Entry 6P1L (X-ray diffraction, 2.80 A resolution); this record covers chains A and C.

# Chain A (and C)
Molecule: Epidermal growth factor receptor
Organism: Homo sapiens
Notes: EC 2.7.10.1; chain C of this document is another copy of the same molecule, construct and numbering; everything in this record applies to it too
UniProtKB: P00533 (EGFR_HUMAN); numbering as in UniProt (aligned over 696-1022)
Chain sequence (327 residues; numbered 696 to 1022; the number before each row is that of its first residue):
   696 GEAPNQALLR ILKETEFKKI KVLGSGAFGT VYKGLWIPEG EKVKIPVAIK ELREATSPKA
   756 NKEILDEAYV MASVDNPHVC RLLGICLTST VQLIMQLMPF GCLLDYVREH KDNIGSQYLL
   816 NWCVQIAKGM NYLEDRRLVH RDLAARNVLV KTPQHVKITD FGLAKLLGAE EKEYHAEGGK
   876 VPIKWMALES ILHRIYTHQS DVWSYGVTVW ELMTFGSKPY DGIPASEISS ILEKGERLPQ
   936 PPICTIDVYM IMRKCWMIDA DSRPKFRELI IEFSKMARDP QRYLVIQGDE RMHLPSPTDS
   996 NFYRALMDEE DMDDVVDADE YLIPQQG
Not modelled in the structure: 696-700, 751-752, 859-875, 1008-1022 (chain C: 696-701, 749-755, 859-875, 1006-1022)
Construct notes: engineered mutation Met-790 (Thr in P00533), Arg-948 (Val in P00533)
Metal / ion sites: Mg2+: Asn-842, Asp-855 (together with AMP-PNP)
Residues lining bound ligands:
  - 9LL ((2R)-2-(5-fluoro-2-hydroxyphenyl)-2-(1-oxo-1,3-dihydro-2H-isoindol-2-yl)-N-(1,3-thiazol-2-yl)acetamide): Phe-723, Val-726, Ala-743, Ile-744, Lys-745, Ile-759, Glu-762, Ala-763, Met-766, Cys-775, Arg-776, Leu-777, Leu-788, Met-790, Thr-854, Asp-855, Phe-856, Leu-858
  - AMP-PNP (ANP; phosphoaminophosphonic acid-adenylate ester): Leu-718, Gly-719, Ser-720, Gly-721, Ala-722, Gly-724, Val-726, Ala-743, Lys-745, Met-790, Gln-791, Leu-792, Met-793, Gly-796, Cys-797, Asp-800, Asp-837, Arg-841, Asn-842, Leu-844, Asp-855
Swiss-Prot annotation at these positions:
  - active site: Asp-837 (Proton acceptor)
  - binding site (ATP): Leu-718 to Val-726, Lys-745, Asp-855
  - site: Tyr-1016 (Important for interaction with PIK3C2B)
  - modified residue: Lys-745 (N6-(2-hydroxyisobutyryl)lysine), Tyr-869 (Phosphotyrosine), Ser-991 (Phosphoserine), Ser-995 (Phosphoserine), Tyr-998 (Phosphotyrosine), Tyr-1016 (Phosphotyrosine)
  - cross-link (Glycyl lysine isopeptide (Lys-Gly)): Lys-716 (interchain with G-Cter in ubiquitin), Lys-737 (interchain with G-Cter in ubiquitin), Lys-754 (interchain with G-Cter in ubiquitin), Lys-757 (interchain with G-Cter in ubiquitin), Lys-867 (interchain with G-Cter in ubiquitin), Lys-929 (interchain with G-Cter in ubiquitin), Lys-960 (interchain with G-Cter in ubiquitin), Lys-970 (interchain with G-Cter in ubiquitin)
  - natural variant: Glu-709 (E709A: Found in a lung cancer sample; E709G: Found in a lung cancer sample; E709K: Found in a lung cancer sample), Gly-719 (G719A: Found in a lung cancer sample; G719C: Found in a lung cancer sample; G719D: Found in a lung cancer sample; G719S: Found in a lung cancer sample), Gly-724 (G724S: Found in a lung cancer sample), Glu-734 (E734K: Found in a lung cancer sample), Glu-746 to Ser-752 (sequence variant, change not given here; Found in a lung cancer sample), Glu-746 to Thr-751 (sequence variant, change not given here; Found in a lung cancer sample), Glu-746 to Ala-750 (deletion: Found in a lung cancer sample), Glu-746 (deletion: Found in a lung cancer sample), Leu-747 to Thr-751 (deletion: Found in a lung cancer sample), Leu-747 to Glu-749 (deletion: Found in a lung cancer sample), Leu-747 (L747F: Found in a lung cancer sample), Arg-748 (R748P: Found in a lung cancer sample), 12 further natural variant entries in UniProt
  - mutagenesis: Pro-699 (P699A: Reduced phosphorylation), Asn-700 (N700A: Abolishes phosphorylation), Leu-704 (L704A: Abolishes phosphorylation), Arg-705 (R705A: Abolishes phosphorylation), Ile-706 (I706A: Abolishes phosphorylation), Lys-745 (K745A/M: Abolishes kinase activity), Asp-974 (D974A: Strongly reduced phosphorylation), Arg-977 (R977A: Reduced phosphorylation), Glu-1005 to Asp-1006 (Constitutively activated kinase), Tyr-1016 (Y1016F: 50% decrease in interaction with PIK3C2B. 65% decrease in interaction with PIK3C2B; when associated with F-1197. Abolishes interaction with PIK3C2B; when associated with F-1197 and F-1092)
What the authors report for this chain:
  - binding site for 9LL: Phe-856

# Interface between chain A and chain C
Residue-residue contacts (56; chain A residue first):
  Ala-702(A) / Thr-993(C)  hydrogen bond (backbone-side chain)
  Leu-703(A) / Asn-996(C)
  Leu-704(A) / Thr-993(C)
  Arg-705(A) / Thr-993(C)
  Arg-705(A) / Asp-994(C)  salt bridge
  Arg-705(A) / Phe-997(C)
  Leu-707(A) / Phe-997(C)  hydrophobic
  Trp-731(A) / Phe-997(C)
  Trp-731(A) / Tyr-998(C)  hydrophobic
  Trp-731(A) / Leu-1001(C)  hydrophobic
  Pro-733(A) / Tyr-998(C)
  Gly-735(A) / His-805(C)  hydrogen bond (backbone-side chain)
  Glu-736(A) / Phe-795(C)
  Glu-736(A) / Tyr-801(C)  hydrogen bond
  Glu-736(A) / His-805(C)  salt bridge
  Glu-736(A) / Pro-848(C)
  Val-738(A) / Pro-794(C)  hydrophobic
  Val-738(A) / Phe-795(C)  hydrophobic
  Ile-740(A) / Leu-1001(C)  hydrophobic
  Ile-740(A) / Met-1002(C)  hydrophobic
  Val-742(A) / Leu-1001(C)  hydrophobic
  Arg-776(A) / Ala-1000(C)
  Leu-778(A) / Phe-997(C)  hydrophobic
  Leu-778(A) / Ala-1000(C)  hydrophobic
  Leu-778(A) / Leu-1001(C)  hydrophobic
  Gln-791(A) / Ala-1000(C)  hydrogen bond (side chain-backbone)
  Gln-791(A) / Glu-1004(C)
  Pro-794(A) / Val-738(C)
  Phe-795(A) / Glu-736(C)
  Phe-795(A) / Val-738(C)  hydrophobic
  Tyr-801(A) / Glu-736(C)  hydrogen bond
  His-805(A) / Gly-735(C)
  His-805(A) / Glu-736(C)  salt bridge
  Lys-846(A) / Glu-1004(C)  salt bridge
  Pro-848(A) / Glu-736(C)
  Thr-993(A) / Ala-702(C)
  Thr-993(A) / Leu-704(C)
  Thr-993(A) / Arg-705(C)
  Asp-994(A) / Arg-705(C)  salt bridge
  Asn-996(A) / Ala-702(C)
  Phe-997(A) / Arg-705(C)
  Phe-997(A) / Leu-707(C)  hydrophobic
  Phe-997(A) / Trp-731(C)
  Phe-997(A) / Leu-778(C)  hydrophobic
  Tyr-998(A) / Trp-731(C)  hydrophobic
  Tyr-998(A) / Pro-733(C)
  Ala-1000(A) / Arg-776(C)
  Ala-1000(A) / Leu-778(C)  hydrophobic
  Ala-1000(A) / Gln-791(C)
  Leu-1001(A) / Trp-731(C)  hydrophobic
  Leu-1001(A) / Val-742(C)  hydrophobic
  Leu-1001(A) / Leu-778(C)  hydrophobic
  Met-1002(A) / Ile-740(C)  hydrophobic
  Glu-1004(A) / Gln-791(C)
  Glu-1004(A) / Lys-846(C)  salt bridge
  Glu-1004(A) / Glu-1004(C)
Interface residues without a listed pair, chain A (36 interface residues in all): Lys-737, Pro-741, Gly-779, Ile-789, Glu-804, Glu-1005
Interface residues without a listed pair, chain C (36 interface residues in all): Leu-703, Lys-737, Pro-741, Gly-779, Ile-789, Glu-804, Glu-1005

# Overview
Chain A and chain C each contribute 36 residues to their interface, with 5 hydrogen bonds and 6 salt bridges.
Polar pairs include Arg-705(A)/Asp-994(C), Glu-736(A)/His-805(C) and Lys-846(A)/Glu-1004(C). Chain A binds
AMP-PNP and compound 9LL. The paper reports a binding site for 9LL at Phe-856(A).
Chain A and chain C are both Epidermal growth factor receptor (Homo sapiens); the structure, Crystal structure
of EGFR in complex with EAI045, was determined by X-ray diffraction (same publication as 6P1D and 6P8Q).
